Entry 8FCG (electron microscopy, 3.09 A resolution); this record covers chains C and D of the 12 polymer chains in the assembly.

== Chain C (and D) ==
Protein: E1 glycoprotein
Source organism: Chikungunya virus
Notes: EC 3.4.21.90; chain D of this document is another copy of the same molecule, construct and numbering; everything in this record applies to it too
UniProt: Q88628 (Q88628_CHIKV); residues 1-439 here correspond to UniProt positions 810-1248 (UniProt number = residue number + 809)
Amino-acid sequence (439 residues; each row starts with the number of its first residue):
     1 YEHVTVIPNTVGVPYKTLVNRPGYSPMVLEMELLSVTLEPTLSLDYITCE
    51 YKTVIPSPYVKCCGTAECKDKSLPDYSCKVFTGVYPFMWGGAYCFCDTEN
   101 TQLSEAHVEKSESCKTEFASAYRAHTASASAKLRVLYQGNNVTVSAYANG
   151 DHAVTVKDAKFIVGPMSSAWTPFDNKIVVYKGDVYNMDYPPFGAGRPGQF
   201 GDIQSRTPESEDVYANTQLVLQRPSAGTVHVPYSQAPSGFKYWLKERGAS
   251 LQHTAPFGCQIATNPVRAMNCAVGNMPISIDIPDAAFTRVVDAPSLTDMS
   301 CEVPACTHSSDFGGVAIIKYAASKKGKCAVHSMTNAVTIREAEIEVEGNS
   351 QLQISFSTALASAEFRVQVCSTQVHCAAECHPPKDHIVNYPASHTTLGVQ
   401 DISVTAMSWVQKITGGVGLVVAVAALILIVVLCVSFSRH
Reported in the primary citation:
  - post-translational modification sites: Asn-141

== Interface between chain C and chain D ==
Contacting residue pairs (19):
  Thr-41(C) with His-125(D), hydrogen bond
  Asp-45(C) with Asp-151(D)
  Arg-123(C) with Asn-149(D)
  His-125(C) with Thr-41(D); Thr-126(D)
  Tyr-147(C) with Arg-206(D)
  Asn-149(C) with Arg-123(D)
  Asp-151(C) with Lys-176(D), salt bridge; Pro-191(D)
  His-152(C) with Phe-192(D); Arg-206(D), hydrogen bond
  Ala-153(C) with Phe-192(D), hydrogen bond (backbone-backbone)
  Lys-176(C) with Asp-151(D), salt bridge
  Pro-191(C) with Asp-151(D)
  Phe-192(C) with Asp-151(D), hydrogen bond (backbone-backbone); His-152(D); Ala-153(D), hydrogen bond (backbone-backbone)
  Gly-193(C) with Ala-153(D); Lys-160(D), hydrogen bond (backbone-side chain)
Other interface residues (no listed pair), chain C (16 interface residues in all): Thr-126, Pro-190, Arg-206
Other interface residues (no listed pair), chain D (15 interface residues in all): Tyr-147, Gly-193

== In short ==
Chain C and chain D form an interface of 16 and 15 residues respectively, with 6 hydrogen bonds and 2 salt
bridges. Among the polar pairs are Asp-151(C)/Lys-176(D), Thr-41(C)/His-125(D) and His-152(C)/Arg-206(D). From
the paper: a modification site at Asn-141(C).
Chain C and chain D are both E1 glycoprotein (Chikungunya virus); the structure, Cryo-EM structure of
Chikungunya virus asymmetric unit, was determined by electron microscopy.
